Entry 8K58 (electron microscopy, 3.15 A resolution); this record covers chains D and G of the 9 polymer chains in the assembly.

# Chain D
Protein: DNA-directed RNA polymerase subunit beta'
Source organism: Escherichia coli (strain K12)
Notes: EC 2.7.7.6
Reference sequence: P0A8T7 (RPOC_ECOLI); numbering as in UniProt (aligned over 14-1376)
Chain sequence (1363 residues; row label = number of the first residue in the row):
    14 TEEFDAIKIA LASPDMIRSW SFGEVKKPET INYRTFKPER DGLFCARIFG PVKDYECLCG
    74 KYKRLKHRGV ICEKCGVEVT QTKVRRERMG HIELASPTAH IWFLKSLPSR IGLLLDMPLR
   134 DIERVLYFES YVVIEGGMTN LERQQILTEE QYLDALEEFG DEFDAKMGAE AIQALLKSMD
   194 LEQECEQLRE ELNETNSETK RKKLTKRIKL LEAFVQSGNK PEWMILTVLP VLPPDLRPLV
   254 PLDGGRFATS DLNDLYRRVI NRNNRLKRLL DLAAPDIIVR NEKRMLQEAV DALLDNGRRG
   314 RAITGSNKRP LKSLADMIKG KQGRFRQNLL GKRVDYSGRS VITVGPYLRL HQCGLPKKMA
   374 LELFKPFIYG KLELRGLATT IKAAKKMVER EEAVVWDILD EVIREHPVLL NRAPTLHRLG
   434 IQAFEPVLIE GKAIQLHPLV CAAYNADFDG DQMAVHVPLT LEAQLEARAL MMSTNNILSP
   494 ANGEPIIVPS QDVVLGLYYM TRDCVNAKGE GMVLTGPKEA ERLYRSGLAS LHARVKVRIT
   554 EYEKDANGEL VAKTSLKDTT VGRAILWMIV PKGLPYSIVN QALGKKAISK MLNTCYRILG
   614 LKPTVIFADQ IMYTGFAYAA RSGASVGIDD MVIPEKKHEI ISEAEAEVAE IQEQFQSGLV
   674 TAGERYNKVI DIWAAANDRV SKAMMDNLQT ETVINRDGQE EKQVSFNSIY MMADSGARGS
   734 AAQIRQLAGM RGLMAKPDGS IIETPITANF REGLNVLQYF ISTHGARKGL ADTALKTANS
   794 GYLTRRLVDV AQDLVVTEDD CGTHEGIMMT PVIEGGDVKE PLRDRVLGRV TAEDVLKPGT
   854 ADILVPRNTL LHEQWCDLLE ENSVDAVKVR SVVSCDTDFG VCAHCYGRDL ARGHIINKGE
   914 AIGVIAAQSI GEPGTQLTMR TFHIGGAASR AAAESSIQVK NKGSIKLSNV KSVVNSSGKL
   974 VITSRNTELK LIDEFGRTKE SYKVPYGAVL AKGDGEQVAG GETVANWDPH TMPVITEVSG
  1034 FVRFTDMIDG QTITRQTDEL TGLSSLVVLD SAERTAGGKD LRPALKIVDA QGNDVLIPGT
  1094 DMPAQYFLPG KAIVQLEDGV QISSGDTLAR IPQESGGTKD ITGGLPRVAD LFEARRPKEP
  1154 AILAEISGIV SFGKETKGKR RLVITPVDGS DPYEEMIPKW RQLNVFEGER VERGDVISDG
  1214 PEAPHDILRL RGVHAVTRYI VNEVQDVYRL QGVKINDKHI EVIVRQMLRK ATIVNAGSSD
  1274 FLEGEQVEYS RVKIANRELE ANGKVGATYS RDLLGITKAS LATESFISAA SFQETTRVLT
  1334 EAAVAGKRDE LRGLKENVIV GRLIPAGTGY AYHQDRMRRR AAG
Unresolved in the structure: 933-943
UniProt features mapped onto this chain:
  - binding site (Zn(2+)): Cys-70, Cys-72, Cys-85, Cys-88, Cys-814, Cys-888, Cys-895, Cys-898
  - binding site (Mg(2+)): Asp-460, Asp-462, Asp-464
  - modified residue: Lys-983 (N6-acetyllysine)
  - mutagenesis: Gln-504 (Q504P: Resistant to antibiotics salinamide A and B), Asn-690 (N690D: Resistant to antibiotics salinamide A and B), Met-697 (M697V: Resistant to antibiotics salinamide A and B), Ala-735 (A735T: Resistant to antibiotics salinamide A and B), Arg-738 (R738C/H/P/S: Resistant to antibiotics salinamide A and B), Ala-748 (A748E: Resistant to antibiotics salinamide A and B), Pro-758 (P758S/T: Resistant to antibiotics salinamide A and B), Phe-763 (F763C: Resistant to antibiotics salinamide A and B), Ser-775 (S775A: Resistant to antibiotics salinamide A and B), Ala-779 (A779T/V: Resistant to antibiotics salinamide A and B), Arg-780 (R780C: Resistant to antibiotics salinamide A and B), Gly-782 (G782A/C: Resistant to antibiotics salinamide A and B), 1 further mutagenesis entry in UniProt

# Chain G
Protein: 15 kDa RNA polymerase-binding protein
Source organism: Escherichia phage T4
Reference sequence: P07879 (RPBA_BPT4); residues 1-129 here = UniProt positions 1-129
Chain sequence (129 residues; numbered 1 to 129; the number before each row is that of its first residue):
     1 MTKITVNYTV DVKDIQPKHV RSESNPQNQN KIRRAWVLSL SDNAMEVIQN KIKSAPARHA
    61 YYEAIDREVS NKWIELMRKH TTESLNAGAK FIMTSCGERL EDDYCGNADE RLIVAAQIVA
   121 ETIAADFNR

# Interface between chain D and chain G
Pairs across the interface - 69 pairs, chain D then chain G:
  Asp-129(D) with Ser-24(G), hydrogen bond (backbone-side chain); Asn-25(G); Gln-27(G), hydrogen bond
  Glu-148(D) with Glu-63(G)
  Gly-149(D) with Arg-33(G), hydrogen bond (backbone-side chain)
  Gly-150(D) with Arg-33(G); Val-37(G)
  Met-151(D) with Val-37(G), hydrophobic; Asp-42(G); Met-45(G), hydrophobic
  Thr-152(D) with Arg-34(G)
  Asn-153(D) with Arg-34(G), hydrogen bond (backbone-side chain)
  Leu-154(D) with Arg-34(G)
  Glu-155(D) with Val-20(G); Arg-21(G), hydrogen bond (side chain-backbone); Ser-22(G); Asn-30(G); Arg-34(G), salt bridge
  Arg-156(D) with Gln-29(G), hydrogen bond; Asn-30(G), hydrogen bond (backbone-side chain); Arg-33(G)
  Gln-157(D) with Glu-23(G); Asn-30(G), hydrogen bond (backbone-side chain)
  Gln-158(D) with Ser-22(G), hydrogen bond
  Asp-174(D) with Ala-55(G); Arg-58(G), salt bridge; His-59(G), hydrogen bond (backbone-side chain)
  Asp-177(D) with His-59(G), salt bridge
  Ser-191(D) with Glu-63(G)
  Gln-196(D) with Asn-71(G), hydrogen bond
  Glu-197(D) with Asn-28(G)
  Glu-199(D) with Ile-74(G)
  Gln-200(D) with Asn-28(G), hydrogen bond; Ile-32(G); Trp-73(G); Ile-74(G)
  Glu-203(D) with Ile-74(G); Met-77(G); Arg-78(G)
  Glu-204(D) with Trp-73(G)
  Leu-205(D) with Cys-96(G); Glu-98(G); Arg-99(G)
  Asn-206(D) with Thr-81(G), hydrogen bond; Glu-98(G); Arg-99(G); Leu-100(G), hydrogen bond (backbone-backbone)
  Glu-207(D) with Met-77(G); His-80(G); Cys-105(G); Gly-106(G); Asn-107(G); Ala-108(G); Arg-111(G), salt bridge
  Asn-209(D) with Arg-99(G); Asp-102(G); Cys-105(G), hydrogen bond
  Arg-214(D) with Cys-96(G); Arg-99(G)
  Lys-215(D) with Ser-95(G), hydrogen bond (side chain-backbone); Cys-96(G)
  Lys-216(D) with Pro-26(G)
  Thr-218(D) with Cys-96(G)
  Arg-220(D) with Gln-27(G); Asn-28(G), hydrogen bond
  Phe-1274(D) with Thr-94(G); Ser-95(G); Cys-96(G); Gly-97(G)
Other interface residues (no listed pair), chain D (37 interface residues in all): Met-130, Pro-131, Glu-175, Leu-201, Thr-208, Lys-213
Other interface residues (no listed pair), chain G (44 interface residues in all): Gln-49, Tyr-62, Ser-70

# Summary
Chain D and chain G form an interface of 37 and 44 residues respectively; the contacts include 17 hydrogen
bonds and 4 salt bridges. Polar pairs include Glu-155(D)/Arg-34(G), Asp-174(D)/Arg-58(G) and
Asp-177(D)/His-59(G).
Here chain D is DNA-directed RNA polymerase subunit beta' (Escherichia coli (strain K12)) and chain G is 15
kDa RNA polymerase-binding protein (Escherichia phage T4). Entry 8K58 (The cryo-EM map of close TIEA-TEC
complex) was determined by electron microscopy.
